Entry 6DGJ (X-ray diffraction, 2.29 A resolution); this record covers chain A.

== Chain A ==
Name: RpfR
Organism: Cronobacter turicensis (strain DSM 18703 / LMG 23827 / z3032)
UniProtKB: C9XTL5 (C9XTL5_CROTZ); residues 115-224 here correspond to UniProt positions 135-244 (UniProt number = residue number + 20)
Chain sequence (110 residues; numbered 115 to 224; the number before each row is that of its first residue):
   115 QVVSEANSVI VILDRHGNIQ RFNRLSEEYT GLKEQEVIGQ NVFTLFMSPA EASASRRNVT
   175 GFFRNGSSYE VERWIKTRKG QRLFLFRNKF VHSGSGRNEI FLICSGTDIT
Unresolved in the structure: 115, 206-212
Residues lining bound ligands: (2Z)-dodec-2-enoic acid (GEY): Val-125, Leu-127, Phe-136, Thr-144, Val-156, Phe-160, Met-161, Ser-169, Asn-172, Val-173, Tyr-183, Val-185, Arg-187, Ile-189, Phe-200, Asn-202, Cys-218
Reported in the primary citation:
  - binding site for (2Z)-dodec-2-enoic acid: Ser-169, Asn-172, Arg-187, Asn-202
  - contacts within the chain: Tyr-183/Asn-202
  - conformationally variable residues (side-chain flip): Arg-187

== In short ==
Bound to chain A: (2Z)-dodec-2-enoic acid. From the paper: a binding site for (2Z)-dodec-2-enoic acid at
Ser-169, Asn-172 and Arg-187 among others; conformational variability at Arg-187.
Chain A is RpfR (Cronobacter turicensis (strain DSM 18703 / LMG 23827 / z3032)); the structure, Cronobacter
turicensis RpfR quorum-sensing receptor PAS domain in complex with BDSF, was determined by X-ray diffraction,
deposited together with 6DGG and 6DGN.
